PDB entry 9B2T | electron microscopy, 2.99 A resolution | chains I and D of the 11 polymer chains in the assembly

Chain I:
Molecule: 601 DNA
From: synthetic construct
Sequence (185 nucleotides; row label = number of the first residue in the row; numbers below 1 keep their minus sign (DG-92 is residue -92)):
   -92 GACCCTATAC GCGGCCGCCC ATCAGAATCC CGGTGCCGAG GCCGCTCAAT TGGTCGTAGA
   -32 CAGCTCTAGC ACCGCTTAAA CGCACGTACG CGCTGTCCCC CGCGTTTTAA CCGCCAAGGG
    28 GATTACTCCC TAGTCTCCAG GCACGTGTCA GATATATACA TCGATTGCCG GTCGCGAACA
    88 GCGAC
Disordered / not traced: -92 to -79, 79-92

Chain D:
Molecule: Histone H2B 1.1
From: Xenopus laevis
UniProtKB: P02281 (H2B11_XENLA); residues 1-122 here correspond to UniProt positions 5-126 (UniProt number = residue number + 4)
Sequence (123 residues; row label = number of the first residue in the row; numbering starts at 0):
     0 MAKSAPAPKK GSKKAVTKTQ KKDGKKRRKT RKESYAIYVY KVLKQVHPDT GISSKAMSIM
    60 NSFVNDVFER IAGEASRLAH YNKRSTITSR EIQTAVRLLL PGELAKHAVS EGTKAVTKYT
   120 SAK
Disordered / not traced: 0-25
Sequence notes: initiating methionine (0); engineered mutation Thr29 (Ser33 in P02281)
Curated features (UniProtKB/Swiss-Prot):
  - modified residue: Lys2 (N6-acetyllysine), Lys9 (N6-acetyllysine), Ser11 (Phosphoserine), Lys12 (N6-acetyllysine), Lys17 (N6-acetyllysine)
  - glycosylation: Ser109 (O-linked (GlcNAc) serine)
  - cross-link: Lys117 (Glycyl lysine isopeptide (Lys-Gly) (interchain with G-Cter in ubiquitin))

Interface between chain I and chain D:
Residue-residue contacts (11; chain I residue first):
  DG-55(I) - Ile51(D)  sugar contact
  DA-54(I) - Tyr39(D)  phosphate contact
  DA-54(I) - Gly50(D)  phosphate contact
  DA-54(I) - Ile51(D)  phosphate contact
  DG-49(I) - Arg27(D)  base contact
  DG-34(I) - Arg83(D)  phosphate contact
  DG-34(I) - Ser84(D)  hydrogen bond to the phosphate
  DG-34(I) - Thr85(D)  phosphate contact
  DT30(I) - Arg26(D)  hydrogen bond to the phosphate
  DT30(I) - Thr29(D)  hydrogen bond to the phosphate
  DT31(I) - Arg26(D)  salt bridge to the phosphate
Also at the interface, not in a pair above, chain I (10 interface residues in all): DG-53, DT-47, DA-35, DA-33
Also at the interface, not in a pair above, chain D (11 interface residues in all): Arg30, Ser53

In short:
10 residues of chain I and 11 residues of chain D are in contact; the contacts include 3 hydrogen bonds and 1
salt bridge. Among the polar pairs are DG-34(I)-Ser84(D), DT30(I)-Arg26(D) and DT30(I)-Thr29(D).
Chain I is 601 DNA (synthetic construct) and chain D is Histone H2B 1.1 (Xenopus laevis); the structure,
Haspin bound to nucleosome in position 2, was determined by electron microscopy together with 9B2S and 9B2U
from the same study.
